PDB entry 5LTT | X-ray diffraction, 2.70 A resolution | chains M and b of the 28 polymer chains in the assembly

== Chain M ==
Protein: Proteasome subunit beta type-7
Source organism: Saccharomyces cerevisiae S288c
Notes: EC 3.4.25.1
UniProt: P30657 (PSB7_YEAST); residues -12 to 233 here correspond to UniProt positions 21-266 (UniProt number = residue number + 33)
Sequence (246 residues; each row starts with the number of its first residue; numbers below 1 keep their minus sign (Thr-12 is residue -12)):
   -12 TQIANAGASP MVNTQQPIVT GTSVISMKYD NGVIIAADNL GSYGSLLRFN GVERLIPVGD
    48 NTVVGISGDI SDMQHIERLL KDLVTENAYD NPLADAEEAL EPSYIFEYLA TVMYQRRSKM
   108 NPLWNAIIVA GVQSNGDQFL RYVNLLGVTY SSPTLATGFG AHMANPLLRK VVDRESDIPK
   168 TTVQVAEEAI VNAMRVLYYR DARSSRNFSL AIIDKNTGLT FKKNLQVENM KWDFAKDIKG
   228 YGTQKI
Disordered / not traced: -12 to 0

== Chain b ==
Protein: Proteasome subunit beta type-1
Source organism: Saccharomyces cerevisiae S288c
Notes: EC 3.4.25.1
UniProt: P38624 (PSB1_YEAST); residues 1-196 here correspond to UniProt positions 20-215 (UniProt number = residue number + 19)
Sequence (196 residues; each row starts with the number of its first residue):
     1 TSIMAVTFKD GVILGADSRT TTGAYIANRV TDKLTRVHDK IWCCRSGSAA DTQAIADIVQ
    61 YHLELYTSQY GTPSTETAAS VFKELCYENK DNLTAGIIVA GYDDKNKGEV YTIPLGGSVH
   121 KLPYAIAGSG STFIYGYCDK NFRENMSKEE TVDFIKHSLS QAIKWDGSSG GVIRMVVLTA
   181 AGVERLIFYP DEYEQL
UniProt features mapped onto this chain:
  - active site: Thr1 (Nucleophile)

== How chain M and chain b interact ==
Residue-residue contacts - 64 pairs, chain M then chain b:
  Ser32(M) - Trp165(b)
  Ser32(M) - Asp166(b)
  Ser32(M) - Gly167(b)  hydrogen bond (backbone-backbone)
  Leu33(M) - Phe133(b)  hydrophobic
  Leu33(M) - Trp165(b)
  Leu34(M) - Lys164(b)
  Leu34(M) - Trp165(b)  hydrogen bond (backbone-backbone)
  Leu34(M) - Gly167(b)
  Arg35(M) - Trp165(b)
  Asn37(M) - Trp165(b)
  Phe146(M) - Ala24(b)
  Phe146(M) - Tyr25(b)
  Tyr185(M) - Glu194(b)  hydrogen bond
  Tyr186(M) - Ile26(b)
  Tyr186(M) - Arg29(b)
  Arg187(M) - Ala24(b)
  Arg187(M) - Tyr25(b)
  Arg187(M) - Ile26(b)  hydrogen bond (backbone-backbone)
  Arg187(M) - Ala27(b)  hydrogen bond (side chain-backbone)
  Arg187(M) - Asn28(b)
  Arg187(M) - Arg29(b)
  Asp188(M) - Ala24(b)
  Asp188(M) - Ile26(b)
  Ala189(M) - Arg19(b)
  Ala189(M) - Thr21(b)
  Ala189(M) - Ala24(b)  hydrogen bond (backbone-backbone)
  Ala189(M) - Ile26(b)
  Ala189(M) - Gly167(b)
  Arg190(M) - Gly167(b)
  Arg190(M) - Ser168(b)
  Arg193(M) - Asp191(b)  salt bridge
  Arg193(M) - Glu194(b)  salt bridge
  Lys218(M) - Arg29(b)  hydrogen bond (backbone-side chain)
  Trp219(M) - Arg29(b)
  Trp219(M) - Gly171(b)
  Trp219(M) - Val172(b)  hydrophobic
  Trp219(M) - Tyr189(b)
  Trp219(M) - Pro190(b)
  Asp220(M) - Tyr189(b)
  Phe221(M) - Arg29(b)
  Phe221(M) - Val30(b)  hydrophobic
  Ala222(M) - Val30(b)  hydrophobic
  Ala222(M) - Arg174(b)  hydrogen bond (backbone-side chain)
  Ala222(M) - Ile187(b)  hydrophobic
  Lys223(M) - Ile187(b)
  Lys223(M) - Tyr189(b)
  Ile225(M) - Val30(b)  hydrophobic
  Ile225(M) - Arg174(b)
  Lys226(M) - Asp32(b)
  Lys226(M) - Arg185(b)
  Gly227(M) - Asp32(b)  hydrogen bond (backbone-side chain)
  Tyr228(M) - Thr35(b)
  Tyr228(M) - Arg45(b)
  Tyr228(M) - Gln53(b)  hydrogen bond (side chain-backbone)
  Tyr228(M) - Ala56(b)
  Tyr228(M) - Asp57(b)  hydrogen bond
  Gln231(M) - Leu34(b)
  Gln231(M) - Thr35(b)
  Gln231(M) - Arg36(b)  hydrogen bond (side chain-backbone)
  Gln231(M) - Trp42(b)
  Gln231(M) - Arg185(b)
  Ile233(M) - Arg36(b)
  Ile233(M) - Trp42(b)
  Ile233(M) - Arg185(b)  hydrogen bond (backbone-side chain)
Also at the interface, not in a pair above, chain M (27 interface residues in all): Met150, Met217
Also at the interface, not in a pair above, chain b (35 interface residues in all): Gly23, Ile163

== In short ==
The interface between chain M and chain b involves 27 residues on one side and 35 on the other, with 13
hydrogen bonds and 2 salt bridges. Polar pairs include Arg193(M)-Asp191(b), Arg193(M)-Glu194(b) and
Tyr185(M)-Glu194(b). From UniProt: active-site residue Thr1(b) on chain b.
Here chain M is Proteasome subunit beta type-7 and chain b is Proteasome subunit beta type-1, both from
Saccharomyces cerevisiae S288c. Entry 5LTT (Yeast 20S proteasome with human beta5i (1-138; R57T)in complex
with PR-924) was determined by X-ray diffraction together with 5L52, 5L54, 5L55, 5L5A, 5L5B, 5L5D and 30
further entries from the same study.
